Entry 9EIT (electron microscopy, 3.35 A resolution); this record covers chains I and D of the 12 polymer chains in the assembly.

== Chain I ==
Name: NCS.1 Heavy Chain
Source organism: Homo sapiens
Amino-acid sequence (117 residues; row label = number of the first residue in the row):
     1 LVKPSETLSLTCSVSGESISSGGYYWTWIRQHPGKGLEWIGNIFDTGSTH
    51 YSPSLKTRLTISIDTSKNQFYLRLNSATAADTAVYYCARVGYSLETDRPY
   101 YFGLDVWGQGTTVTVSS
Disulfide bonds: Cys12-Cys87

== Chain D ==
Name: Neuraminidase
Source organism: Influenza A virus
Notes: EC 3.2.1.18
UniProtKB: A1ILL9 (A1ILL9_I76A2); residues 0-392 here correspond to UniProt positions 80-472 (UniProt number = residue number + 80)
Amino-acid sequence (393 residues; row label = number of the first residue in the row; numbering starts at 0):
     0 EFLNNTEPLCNVSGFAIVSKDNGIRIGSRGHVFVIREPFVACGPTECRTF
    50 FLTQGALLNDKHSNNTVKDRSPYRALMSVPLGSSPNAYQAKFESVAWSAT
   100 ACHDGKKWLAVGISGADDDAYAVIHYGGMPTDVVRSWRKQILRTQESSCV
   150 CMNGNCYWVMTDGPANSQASYKIFKSHEGMVTNEREVSFQGGHIEECSCY
   200 PNLGKVECVCRDNWNGMNRPILIFDEDLDYEVGYLCAGIPTDTPRVQDSS
   250 FTGSCTNAVGGSGTNNYGVKGFGFRQGNSVWAGRTVSISSRSGFEILLIE
   300 DGWIRTSKTIVKKVEVLNNKNWSGYSGAFTIPITMTSKQCLVPCFWLEMI
   350 RGKPEERTSIWTSSSSTVFCGVSSEVPGWSWDDGAILPFDIDK
Disulfide bonds: Cys41-Cys46, Cys101-Cys148, Cys150-Cys155, Cys196-Cys209, Cys198-Cys207, Cys235-Cys254, Cys343-Cys369
Glycans and other covalent adducts: N-acetylglucosamine (NAG) linked to Asn3, Asn63
Ion coordination: Ca2+: Asp211, Gly215, Asp241, Tyr266

== Interface between chain I and chain D ==
Residue-residue contacts (28):
  Gly22(I) - Arg137(D)
  Gly22(I) - Pro163(D)
  Gly23(I) - Ser166(D)
  Phe44(I) - Asn165(D)
  Ser93(I) - Asn165(D)
  Glu95(I) - Asn165(D)  hydrogen bond
  Glu95(I) - Asn265(D)
  Glu95(I) - Tyr266(D)
  Thr96(I) - Ala164(D)
  Thr96(I) - Asn212(D)
  Asp97(I) - Asp68(D)
  Asp97(I) - Arg210(D)  salt bridge
  Asp97(I) - Tyr266(D)
  Asp97(I) - Arg290(D)  salt bridge
  Asp97(I) - Tyr324(D)  hydrogen bond
  Arg98(I) - Glu36(D)  salt bridge
  Arg98(I) - Trp96(D)
  Arg98(I) - Ser97(D)  hydrogen bond
  Arg98(I) - Ile140(D)
  Arg98(I) - Glu145(D)  salt bridge
  Pro99(I) - Asp68(D)
  Pro99(I) - Arg69(D)  hydrogen bond (backbone-side chain)
  Pro99(I) - Ile140(D)
  Tyr100(I) - Ile140(D)  hydrophobic
  Tyr100(I) - Pro163(D)
  Tyr100(I) - Ala164(D)  hydrogen bond (side chain-backbone)
  Phe102(I) - Asp116(D)
  Phe102(I) - Asp117(D)
Other interface residues (no listed pair), chain I (12 interface residues in all): Tyr24
Other interface residues (no listed pair), chain D (23 interface residues in all): Gln139, Arg142, Glu194

== Summary ==
The interface between chain I and chain D involves 12 residues on one side and 23 on the other, with 5
hydrogen bonds and 4 salt bridges. Among the polar pairs are Asp97(I)-Arg210(D), Asp97(I)-Arg290(D) and
Arg98(I)-Glu36(D). N-acetylglucosamine is covalently linked to Asn3(D) and Asn63(D).
Here chain I is NCS.1 Heavy Chain (Homo sapiens) and chain D is Neuraminidase (Influenza A virus). Entry 9EIT
(NCS.1 Fab in complex with N5 NA of A/shorebird/Delaware Bay/309/2016 (DB16, H10N5) -- 4 Fabs) was determined
by electron microscopy (same publication as 9EJE, 9EJF and 9O9V).
